7NZ6 - chains A and P; structure by X-ray diffraction, 1.40 A resolution.

== Chain A ==
Protein: 14-3-3 protein sigma
From: Homo sapiens
UniProtKB: P31947 (1433S_HUMAN); numbering as in UniProt (aligned over 1-231)
Sequence (236 residues; each row starts with the number of its first residue; numbers below 1 keep their minus sign (Gly-4 is residue -4)):
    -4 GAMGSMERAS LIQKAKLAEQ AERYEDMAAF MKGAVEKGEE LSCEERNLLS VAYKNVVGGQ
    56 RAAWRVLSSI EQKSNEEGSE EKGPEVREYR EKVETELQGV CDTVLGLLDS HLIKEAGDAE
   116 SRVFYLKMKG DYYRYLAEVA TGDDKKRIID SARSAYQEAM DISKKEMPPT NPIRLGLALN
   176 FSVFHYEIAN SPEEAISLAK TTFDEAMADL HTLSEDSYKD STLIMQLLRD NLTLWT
Disordered / not traced: -4, 71-77
Covalent attachments: 4-[4-(2-methoxyethyl)piperazin-1-yl]sulfonylbenzaldehyde (UWH) linked to Lys122
Modified positions: Cys38 (S-hydroxycysteine; CSO)
Sequence notes: expression tag (-4 to 0)
Bound ions: Ca2+ near Glu2 (its only coordinating residue here)
Residues lining bound ligands: UWH (4-[4-(2-methoxyethyl)piperazin-1-yl]sulfonylbenzaldehyde): Cys38, Glu39, Asn42, Pro167, Ile168, Gly171, Ile219
Curated features (UniProtKB/Swiss-Prot):
  - site (Interaction with phosphoserine on interacting protein): Arg56, Arg129
  - modified residue (Phosphoserine): Ser5, Ser74
What the authors report for this chain:
  - binding site for UWH: Lys122

== Chain P ==
Protein: Transcription factor p65
UniProtKB: Q04206 (TF65_HUMAN); residues 39-51 here = UniProt positions 39-51
Sequence (13 residues; row label = number of the first residue in the row):
    39 EGRSAGSIPG RRS
Disordered / not traced: 39-42
Modified positions: Ser45 (phosphoserine; SEP)
Sequence notes: variant Arg49 (Glu in Q04206)

== Chain A / chain P interface ==
Contacting residue pairs - 27 pairs, chain A then chain P:
  Glu14(A) with Arg50(P); Ser51(P), hydrogen bond (side chain-backbone)
  Asn42(A) with Ser51(P)
  Val46(A) with Gly48(P); Arg49(P); Arg50(P); Ser51(P)
  Lys49(A) with Gly48(P); Arg49(P)
  Asn50(A) with Arg49(P), hydrogen bond (side chain-backbone)
  Gly53(A) with Arg49(P)
  Arg56(A) with Ser45(P)
  Arg129(A) with Ser45(P)
  Tyr130(A) with Ser45(P)
  Gly171(A) with Ile46(P)
  Leu174(A) with Gly44(P); Ser45(P); Ile46(P)
  Asn175(A) with Ser45(P); Ile46(P), hydrogen bond (side chain-backbone)
  Val178(A) with Gly44(P); Ser45(P)
  Glu182(A) with Ala43(P)
  Asn226(A) with Ala43(P); Gly44(P), hydrogen bond (side chain-backbone)
  Leu229(A) with Ala43(P)
  Trp230(A) with Ala43(P)
Also at the interface, not in a pair above, chain A (24 interface residues in all): Tyr19, Leu43, Ser45, Gly54, Lys122, Ile219, Leu222
Also at the interface, not in a pair above, chain P (9 interface residues in all): Pro47

== Overview ==
24 residues of chain A face 9 of chain P across their interface; the contacts include 4 hydrogen bonds. Polar
pairs include Glu14(A)-Ser51(P), Asn50(A)-Arg49(P) and Asn175(A)-Ile46(P). Bound to chain P: compound UWH.
Compound UWH is covalently linked to Lys122(A). The paper reports a binding site for UWH at Lys122(A).
Chain A is 14-3-3 protein sigma (Homo sapiens) and chain P is Transcription factor p65; the structure, 14-3-3
sigma with RelA/p65 binding site pS45 and covalently bound TCF521-125, was determined by X-ray diffraction
(same publication as 7BI3, 7BIQ, 7BIW, 7BIY, 7BJB, 7BJF and 54 further entries).
